Entry 5WEH (X-ray diffraction, 3.45 A resolution); this record covers chains A and D of the 4 polymer chains in the assembly.

== Chain A ==
Name: Cytochrome c oxidase subunit 1
From: Rhodobacter sphaeroides
Notes: EC 1.9.3.1
UniProt: P33517 (COX1_RHOSH); numbering as in UniProt (aligned over 1-566)
Sequence (566 residues; numbered 1 to 566; the number before each row is that of its first residue):
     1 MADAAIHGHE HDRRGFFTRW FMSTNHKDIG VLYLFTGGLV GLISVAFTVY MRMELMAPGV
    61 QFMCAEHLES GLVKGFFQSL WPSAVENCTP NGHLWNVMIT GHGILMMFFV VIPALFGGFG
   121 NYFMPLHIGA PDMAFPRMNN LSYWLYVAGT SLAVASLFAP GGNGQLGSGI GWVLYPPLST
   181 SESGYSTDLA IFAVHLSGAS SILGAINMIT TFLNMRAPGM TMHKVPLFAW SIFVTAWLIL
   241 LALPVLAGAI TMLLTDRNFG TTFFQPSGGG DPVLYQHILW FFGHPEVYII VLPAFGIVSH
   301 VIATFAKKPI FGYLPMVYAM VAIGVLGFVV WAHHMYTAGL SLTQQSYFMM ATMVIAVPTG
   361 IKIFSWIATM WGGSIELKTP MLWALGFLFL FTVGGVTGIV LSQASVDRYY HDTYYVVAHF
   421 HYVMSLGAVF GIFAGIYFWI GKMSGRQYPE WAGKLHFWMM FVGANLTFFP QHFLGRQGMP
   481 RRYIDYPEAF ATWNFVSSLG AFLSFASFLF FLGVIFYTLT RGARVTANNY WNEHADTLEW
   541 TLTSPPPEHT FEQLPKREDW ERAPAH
Unresolved in the structure: 1-13, 561-566
Disulfide bonds: Cys64-Cys88
Ion coordination: Ca2+: Glu54, Ala57, Gly59, Gln61; heme a Fe site 1: His102, His421; Cu+: His284, His333, His334; Mg2+: Asp412 (shared with 1 residue of chain B); heme a Fe site 2 near His419 (its only coordinating residue here)
Ligand contacts:
  - 1,2-Distearoyl-sn-glycerophosphoethanolamine (3PE), molecule 1: Ala134, Phe135, Pro136, Arg137, Met138, Ile206
  - 1,2-Distearoyl-sn-glycerophosphoethanolamine (3PE), molecule 2: Leu213, Arg216, Thr221, Met222, His223, Trp230, Phe233, Val234, Trp237, Leu238, Leu241, Tyr318, Val321, Gly324, Val325, Phe328
  - 1,2-Distearoyl-sn-glycerophosphoethanolamine (3PE), molecule 3: His277, Phe281, Trp331, Gln344
  - 1,2-Distearoyl-sn-glycerophosphoethanolamine (3PE), molecule 4: Phe281, Val325, Phe328, Val329, Trp331, Ser341, Thr343, Gln344, Tyr347, Phe348
  - heme a (HEA), molecule 1: Leu34, Gly37, Gly38, Gly41, Val45, Thr48, Met51, Arg52, Leu55, Trp95, Ile99, His102, Gly103, Met106, Met107, Val110, Val111, Ala114, Gly171, Trp172, Tyr414, Val417, Phe420, His421, Met424, Ser425, Leu426, Val429, Ile432, Phe433, Ile436, Met460, Thr467, Phe468, Gln471, Arg481, Arg482, Tyr483, Ala501, Ser504, Phe508, Phe511
  - heme a (HEA), molecule 2: Met107, Trp172, Trp280, Val287, Val291, His333, His334, Tyr336, Thr352, Ile355, Ala356, Val357, Thr359, Gly360, Ile363, Phe364, Phe391, Thr392, Gly395, Val396, Gly398, Ile399, Leu401, Ser402, Asp407, His411, Val416, His419, Phe420, Val423, Met424, Arg481
Swiss-Prot annotation at these positions:
  - binding site (Fe(II)-heme a): His102, His421
  - binding site (Cu cation): His284, Tyr288, His333, His334
  - binding site (heme a3): His419
  - cross-link: His284 to Tyr288 (1'-histidyl-3'-tyrosine (His-Tyr))

== Chain D ==
Name: Aa3-type cytochrome c oxidase subunit IV
From: Rhodobacter sphaeroides
UniProt: Q8KRK5 (Q8KRK5_RHOSH); residues 2-51 here correspond to UniProt positions 12-61 (UniProt number = residue number + 10)
Sequence (50 residues; numbered 2 to 51; the number before each row is that of its first residue):
     2 ADHSHPAHGH VAGSMDITQQ EKTFAGFVRM VTWAAVVIVA ALIFLALANA
Unresolved in the structure: 2-11
Ligand contacts:
  - 1,2-Distearoyl-sn-glycerophosphoethanolamine (3PE), molecule 1: Gln20, Thr24, Gly27, Phe28, Met31, Val32, Ala35, Ile39
  - 1,2-Distearoyl-sn-glycerophosphoethanolamine (3PE), molecule 2: Ala36, Ile39, Val40, Leu43, Leu46
  - 1,2-Distearoyl-sn-glycerophosphoethanolamine (3PE), molecule 3: Ile39, Val40, Leu43, Ile44, Leu46, Ala47, Asn50, Ala51

== Chain A / chain D interface ==
Pairs across the interface (5; chain A residue first):
  Leu213(A) - Thr24(D)
  Asn214(A) - Gln21(D)
  Arg216(A) - Thr24(D)  hydrogen bond
  Trp237(A) - Phe28(D)  hydrophobic
  Thr343(A) - Asn50(D)
Interface residues without a listed pair, chain D (5 interface residues in all): Val32

== Overview ==
The chain A/chain D interface involves 5 residues from each chain, with 1 hydrogen bond. Its one
hydrogen-bonded contact is Arg216(A)-Thr24(D). 3 1,2-Distearoyl-sn-glycerophosphoethanolamine molecules are
bound between chain A and chain D. Chain A binds heme a and 4 copies of
1,2-Distearoyl-sn-glycerophosphoethanolamine.
Chain A is Cytochrome c oxidase subunit 1 and chain D is Aa3-type cytochrome c oxidase subunit IV, both from
Rhodobacter sphaeroides; the structure, Cytochrome c oxidase from Rhodobacter sphaeroides in the reduced
state, was determined by X-ray diffraction.
